4OTQ - chain A; structure by X-ray diffraction, 1.55 A resolution.

# Chain A
Molecule: Tyrosine-protein kinase BTK
From: Homo sapiens
Notes: EC 2.7.10.2
Reference sequence: Q06187 (BTK_HUMAN); numbering as in UniProt (aligned over 378-659)
Amino-acid sequence (283 residues; numbered 377 to 659; the number before each row is that of its first residue):
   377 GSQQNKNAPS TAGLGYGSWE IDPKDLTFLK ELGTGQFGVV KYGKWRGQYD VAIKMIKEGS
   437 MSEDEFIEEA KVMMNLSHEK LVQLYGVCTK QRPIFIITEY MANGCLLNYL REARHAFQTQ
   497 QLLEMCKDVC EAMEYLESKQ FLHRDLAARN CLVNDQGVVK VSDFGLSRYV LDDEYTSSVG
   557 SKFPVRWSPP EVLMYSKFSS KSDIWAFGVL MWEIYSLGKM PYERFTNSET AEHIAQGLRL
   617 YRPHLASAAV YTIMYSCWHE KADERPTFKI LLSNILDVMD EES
Not modelled in the structure: 377-395, 659
Differences from the reference sequence: expression tag (377); engineered mutation Ala489 (Met in Q06187), Ala492 (Arg in Q06187), Ala624 (Glu in Q06187), Ala625 (Lys in Q06187)
Curated features (UniProtKB/Swiss-Prot):
  - motif: Trp581 to Trp588 (CAV1-binding)
  - active site: Asp521 (Proton acceptor)
  - binding site (ATP): Leu408 to Val416, Lys430
  - binding site (clofedanol): Thr474 to Met477, Leu542
  - binding site (dasatinib): Thr474 to Met477
  - modified residue: Tyr551 (Phosphotyrosine), Ser604 (Phosphoserine), Tyr617 (Phosphotyrosine), Ser623 (Phosphoserine), Ser659 (Phosphoserine)
  - natural variant: Leu408 (L408P: In XLA), Gly414 (G414R: In XLA), Tyr418 (Y418H: In XLA), Ile429 (I429N: In XLA), Lys430 (K430E: In XLA; K430R: In XLA), Glu445 (E445D: In XLA), Gly462 (G462D: In XLA; G462V: In XLA), Tyr476 (Y476D: In XLA), Met477 (M477R: In XLA), Cys481 (C481S: Found in patients with chronic lymphocytic leukemia; uncertain significance), Cys502 (C502F: In XLA; C502W: In XLA), Cys506 (C506R: In XLA; C506Y: In XLA), 36 further natural variant entries in UniProt
  - mutagenesis: Tyr551 (Y551F: Loss of phosphorylation of GTF2I), Tyr617 (Y617E: Defective in mediating calcium response)
Residues lining bound ligands: 2V2 (1-{5-[3-(7-tert-butyl-4-oxoquinazolin-3(4H)-yl)-2-methylphenyl]-1-methyl-2-oxo-1,2-dihydropyridin-3-yl}-3-methylurea): Leu408, Gly409, Thr410, Gly411, Gln412, Phe413, Val416, Ala428, Lys430, Val458, Thr474, Glu475, Tyr476, Met477, Ala478, Asn479, Gly480, Asp521, Asn526, Leu528, Ser538, Asp539, Leu542, Ser543, Val546, Tyr551

# Overview
Chain A binds compound 2V2. Curated annotation (UniProt) lists active-site residue Asp521, 10 ATP-binding
residues, 5 clofedanol-binding residues and 4 dasatinib-binding residues.
Chain A is Tyrosine-protein kinase BTK (Homo sapiens); the structure, Crystal structure of BTK kinase domain
complexed with
1-[5-[3-(7-tert-butyl-4-oxo-quinazolin-3-yl)-2-methyl-phenyl]-1-methyl-2-oxo-3-pyridyl]-3-methyl-urea, was
determined by X-ray diffraction (same publication as 4OT5, 4OT6 and 4OTR).
